PDB entry 9C3C | electron microscopy, 4.30 A resolution (low resolution: residue-level contacts below are approximate; hydrogen-bond / salt-bridge calls are withheld) | chains B and n of the 9 polymer chains in the assembly

== Chain B ==
Protein: Beta-dystroglycan
Source organism: Oryctolagus cuniculus
Reference sequence: Q28685 (DAG1_RABIT); numbering as in UniProt (aligned over 654-798)
Sequence (145 residues; each row starts with the number of its first residue):
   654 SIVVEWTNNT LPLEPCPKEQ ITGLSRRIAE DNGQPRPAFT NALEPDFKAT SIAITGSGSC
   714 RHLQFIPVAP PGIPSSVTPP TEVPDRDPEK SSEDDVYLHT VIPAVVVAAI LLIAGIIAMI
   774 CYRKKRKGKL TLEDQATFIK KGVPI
Cystine bridges: Cys-669/Cys-713
Covalent attachments: N-acetylglucosamine (NAG) linked to Asn-661

== Chain n ==
Protein: Sarcospan
Source organism: Oryctolagus cuniculus
Reference sequence: P82352 (SSPN_RABIT); residues 1-238 here = UniProt positions 1-238
Sequence (238 residues; each row starts with the number of its first residue):
     1 MGKDRQPRGQ QRQGDAAGPD DPGPKKGAGT REQRGEEEAQ TCCGCRFPLL LALLQLALGV
    61 AVTVVGFLMA SVSSSLLVRA TPYWAGIIVC VVAYLGLFML CVSYQVDERT CIQFSMKLLY
   121 FVLSALGLVV CVLAVAFAAH HYSLLTHLTC ENAPDSCQCK LPSSEPLSRT FVYRDVTDCT
   181 SITGTFQVFL LVQMVLNLVC GLVCLVACFV MWKHRYQVFY VGVRMCPLSA SEGQQQKV
Not modelled in the structure: 1-41, 217-238
Cystine bridges: Cys-42/Cys-45, Cys-150/Cys-159, Cys-157/Cys-179

== How chain B and chain n interact ==
Residue-residue contacts - 25 pairs, chain B then chain n:
  Arg-739(B) / Leu-167(n)
  Asp-740(B) / Leu-167(n)
  Pro-741(B) / Leu-167(n)
  Pro-741(B) / Ser-168(n)
  Glu-742(B) / Ser-163(n)
  Glu-742(B) / Glu-165(n)
  Glu-742(B) / Leu-167(n)
  Glu-742(B) / Ser-168(n)
  Glu-742(B) / Arg-169(n)
  Lys-743(B) / Arg-169(n)
  Ser-744(B) / Arg-169(n)
  Ser-745(B) / Arg-169(n)
  Glu-746(B) / Arg-169(n)
  His-752(B) / Phe-137(n)
  His-752(B) / His-140(n)
  Pro-756(B) / Leu-133(n)
  Ala-757(B) / Leu-133(n)
  Val-760(B) / Val-129(n)
  Val-760(B) / Val-132(n)
  Ile-763(B) / Val-132(n)
  Lys-777(B) / Lys-213(n)
  Lys-778(B) / Trp-212(n)
  Lys-778(B) / Lys-213(n)
  Lys-778(B) / Arg-215(n)
  Lys-778(B) / Tyr-216(n)
Also at the interface, not in a pair above, chain B (20 interface residues in all): Asp-748, Thr-753, Ile-770, Ala-771, Cys-774
Also at the interface, not in a pair above, chain n (16 interface residues in all): Arg-79, His-214

== Overview ==
20 residues of chain B and 16 residues of chain n are in contact.
Here chain B is Beta-dystroglycan and chain n is Sarcospan, both from Oryctolagus cuniculus. Entry 9C3C
(Cryo-EM structure of native dystrophin-glycoprotein complex (DGC)) was determined by electron microscopy.
